6X40 - chains D and E of the 9 polymer chains in the assembly; structure by electron microscopy, 2.86 A resolution.

Chain D:
Protein: Gamma-aminobutyric acid receptor subunit alpha-1
Source organism: Homo sapiens
Reference sequence: P14867 (GBRA1_HUMAN); the construct has insertions or renumbered stretches relative to UniProt, so the offset changes along the chain: 1-312 = UniProt 28-339; 320-358 = UniProt 418-456
Chain sequence (358 residues; row label = number of the first residue in the row):
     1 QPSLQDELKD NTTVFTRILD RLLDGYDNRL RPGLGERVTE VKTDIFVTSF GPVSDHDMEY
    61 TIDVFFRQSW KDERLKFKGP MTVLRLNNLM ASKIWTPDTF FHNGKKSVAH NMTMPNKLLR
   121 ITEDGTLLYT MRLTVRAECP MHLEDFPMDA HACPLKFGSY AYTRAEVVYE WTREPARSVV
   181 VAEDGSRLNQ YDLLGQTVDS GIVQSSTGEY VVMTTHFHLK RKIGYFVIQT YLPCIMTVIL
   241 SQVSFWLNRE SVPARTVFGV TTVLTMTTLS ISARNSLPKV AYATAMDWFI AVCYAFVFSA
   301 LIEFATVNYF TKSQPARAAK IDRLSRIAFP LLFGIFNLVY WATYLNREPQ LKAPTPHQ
Unresolved in the structure: 1-9, 348-358
Cystine bridges: Cys139-Cys153
Covalent attachments: N-acetylglucosamine (NAG) linked to Asn111
Construct notes: linker (313-319)
Ligand contacts:
  - gamma-amino-butanoic acid (ABU): Phe65, Arg67, Leu118, Thr130
  - picrotoxin (RI5; (1aR,2aR,3S,6R,6aS,8aS,8bR,9R)-2a-hydroxy-8b-methyl-9-(prop-1-en-2-yl)hexahydro-3,6-methano-1,5,7-trioxacyclopenta[ij]c yclopropa[a]azulene-4,8(3H)-dione): Val257, Val260, Thr261

Chain E:
Protein: Gamma-aminobutyric acid receptor subunit gamma-2
Source organism: Homo sapiens
Reference sequence: P18507 (GBRG2_HUMAN); residues 3-322 here correspond to UniProt positions 42-361 (UniProt number = residue number + 39)
Chain sequence (417 residues; each row starts with the number of its first residue; numbers below 1 keep their minus sign (Trp-36 is residue -36)):
   -36 WSHPQFEKGG GSGGGSGGSS AWSHPQFEKL EVLFQGPQKS DDDYEDYASN KTWVLTPKVP
    24 EGDVTVILNN LLEGYDNKLR PDIGVKPTLI HTDMYVNSIG PVNAINMEYT IDIFFAQTWY
    84 DRRLKFNSTI KVLRLNSNMV GKIWIPDTFF RNSKKADAHW ITTPNRMLRI WNDGRVLYTL
   144 RLTIDAECQL QLHNFPMDEH SCPLEFSSYG YPREEIVYQW KRSSVEVGDT RSWRLYQFSF
   204 VGLRNTTEVV KTTSGDYVVM SVYFDLSRRM GYFTIQTYIP CTLIVVLSWV SFWINKDAVP
   264 ARTSLGITTV LTMTTLSTIA RKSLPKVSYV TAMDLFVSVC FIFVFSALVE YGTLHYFVSS
   324 QPARAAKMDS YARIFFPTAF CLFNLVYWVS YLYLSRGSGA TNFSLLKQAG DVEENPG
Unresolved in the structure: -36 to 24, 358-380
Cystine bridges: Cys151-Cys165
Covalent attachments: N-acetylglucosamine (NAG) linked to Asn208
Construct notes: linker (323-329)
Ligand contacts: picrotoxin (RI5; (1aR,2aR,3S,6R,6aS,8aS,8bR,9R)-2a-hydroxy-8b-methyl-9-(prop-1-en-2-yl)hexahydro-3,6-methano-1,5,7-trioxacyclopenta[ij]c yclopropa[a]azulene-4,8(3H)-dione): Pro263, Ser267, Ile270, Thr271, Leu274

How chain D and chain E interact:
Residue-residue contacts - 82 pairs, chain D then chain E:
  Asp27(D) - Thr28(E)  hydrogen bond
  Asn28(D) - Asn101(E)  hydrogen bond (backbone-side chain)
  Arg29(D) - Leu31(E)
  Arg29(D) - Asn32(E)  hydrogen bond
  Arg29(D) - Leu35(E)
  Leu30(D) - Val27(E)  hydrophobic
  Leu30(D) - Leu31(E)  hydrophobic
  Leu34(D) - Val27(E)  hydrophobic
  His56(D) - Arg197(E)
  His56(D) - Tyr199(E)  hydrogen bond (backbone-side chain)
  Asp57(D) - Arg197(E)  salt bridge
  Asp57(D) - Tyr199(E)  hydrogen bond (backbone-side chain)
  Met58(D) - Tyr199(E)
  Trp95(D) - Asn99(E)
  Thr96(D) - Asn99(E)
  Pro97(D) - Thr126(E)
  Asp98(D) - Asn99(E)
  Asp98(D) - Thr126(E)
  Thr99(D) - Ile124(E)
  Thr99(D) - Thr125(E)  hydrogen bond (backbone-backbone)
  Phe100(D) - Phe77(E)  hydrophobic
  Phe100(D) - Ile124(E)
  Phe100(D) - Asn128(E)
  Phe100(D) - Arg144(E)
  Phe101(D) - Ile124(E)  hydrophobic
  Phe101(D) - Arg144(E)  hydrogen bond (backbone-side chain)
  His102(D) - Arg144(E)  hydrogen bond (backbone-side chain)
  Gly104(D) - Arg144(E)  hydrogen bond (backbone-side chain)
  Lys105(D) - His122(E)
  Lys105(D) - Arg197(E)
  Ser107(D) - Ile124(E)
  Val108(D) - Ile124(E)
  Ala109(D) - Ile124(E)  hydrophobic
  Met131(D) - Thr125(E)
  Leu133(D) - Thr125(E)
  Glu138(D) - Ser195(E)
  Tyr160(D) - Phe77(E)  hydrophobic
  Tyr160(D) - Asn128(E)
  Tyr160(D) - Arg129(E)
  Tyr160(D) - Met130(E)  hydrophobic
  Tyr160(D) - Thr142(E)
  Tyr160(D) - Leu143(E)  hydrogen bond (side chain-backbone)
  Tyr160(D) - Arg144(E)
  Ala161(D) - Leu98(E)
  Ala161(D) - Met130(E)  hydrophobic
  Tyr162(D) - Asn99(E)  hydrogen bond
  Thr163(D) - Arg132(E)
  Glu166(D) - Arg97(E)  salt bridge
  Thr207(D) - Arg132(E)  hydrogen bond (backbone-side chain)
  Tyr210(D) - Arg132(E)  hydrogen bond
  Pro253(D) - Pro263(E)  hydrophobic
  Thr256(D) - Ala264(E)
  Val257(D) - Ser267(E)
  Val260(D) - Leu268(E)  hydrophobic
  Val260(D) - Thr271(E)
  Val263(D) - Leu250(E)  hydrophobic
  Leu264(D) - Thr271(E)
  Thr267(D) - Ile247(E)
  Thr267(D) - Thr275(E)  hydrogen bond
  Ile271(D) - Leu279(E)  hydrophobic
  Ile271(D) - Ile282(E)  hydrophobic
  Arg274(D) - Tyr235(E)
  Asn275(D) - Ile282(E)
  Lys279(D) - Tyr199(E)
  Lys279(D) - Tyr235(E)
  Val280(D) - Tyr235(E)
  Ala281(D) - Tyr199(E)
  Ala281(D) - Arg232(E)
  Ala281(D) - Gly234(E)
  Ala281(D) - Tyr235(E)
  Tyr294(D) - Leu246(E)  hydrophobic
  Tyr294(D) - Ile247(E)
  Phe298(D) - Val249(E)  hydrophobic
  Phe298(D) - Leu250(E)  hydrophobic
  Leu301(D) - Leu250(E)  hydrophobic
  Ala305(D) - Val253(E)  hydrophobic
  Asn308(D) - Trp256(E)
  Asn308(D) - Ile257(E)
  Asn308(D) - Asn258(E)
  Tyr309(D) - Trp256(E)
  Tyr309(D) - Arg336(E)
  Lys312(D) - Asn258(E)
Other interface residues (no listed pair), chain D (60 interface residues in all): Phe66, Asn103, Lys106, Pro140, Val252, Tyr282, Ala283, Asp287, Phe304
Other interface residues (no listed pair), chain E (49 interface residues in all): Asp120, Gln200, Ile238, Thr272, Leu274

In short:
60 residues of chain D and 49 residues of chain E are in contact; the contacts include 14 hydrogen bonds and 2
salt bridges. Polar pairs include Asp57(D)-Arg197(E), Glu166(D)-Arg97(E) and Asp27(D)-Thr28(E). Picrotoxin is
bound between chain D and chain E.
Chain D is Gamma-aminobutyric acid receptor subunit alpha-1 and chain E is Gamma-aminobutyric acid receptor
subunit gamma-2, both from Homo sapiens; the structure, Human GABAA receptor alpha1-beta2-gamma2 subtype in
complex with GABA plus picrotoxin, was determined by electron microscopy, deposited together with 6X3S, 6X3T,
6X3U, 6X3V, 6X3W, 6X3X and 6X3Z.
